Entry 7MUD (electron microscopy, 2.80 A resolution); this record covers chains LC and LN of the 130 polymer chains in the assembly.

# Chain LC
Protein: DotC
Organism: Legionella pneumophila
UniProtKB: O52184 (O52184_LEGPN); numbering as in UniProt (aligned over 1-303)
Amino-acid sequence (303 residues; row label = number of the first residue in the row):
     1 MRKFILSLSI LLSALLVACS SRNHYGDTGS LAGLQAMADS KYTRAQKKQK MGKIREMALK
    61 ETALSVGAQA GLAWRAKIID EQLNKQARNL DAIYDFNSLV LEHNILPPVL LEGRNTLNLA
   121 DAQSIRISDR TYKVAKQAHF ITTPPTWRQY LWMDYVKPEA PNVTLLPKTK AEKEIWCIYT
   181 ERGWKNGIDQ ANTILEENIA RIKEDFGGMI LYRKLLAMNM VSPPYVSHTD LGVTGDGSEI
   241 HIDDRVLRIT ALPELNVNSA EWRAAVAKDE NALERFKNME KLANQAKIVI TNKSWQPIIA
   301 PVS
Disordered / not traced: 1-27, 36-59, 162-172, 269-303
What the authors report for this chain:
  - post-translational modification sites: Cys19 (citing earlier work)

# Chain LN
Protein: Neurogenic locus notch
Organism: Legionella pneumophila
UniProtKB: A0A2S6FAR3 (A0A2S6FAR3_LEGPN); residue numbers follow UniProt; this construct covers 1-124
Amino-acid sequence (124 residues; each row starts with the number of its first residue):
     1 MLFLKIKTNQ RTTMNILKPK AFLLASVFVL SISPAFAADG CCSKMGGINY CDSSAGRLVC
    61 NNGFYSTCYC TRHAVMDLQF LMGCCLWHGG VYPQLNSSGL VVCNDGYVSE ECSLQKPVEQ
   121 ISVY
Disordered / not traced: 1-39, 116-124
Disulfides: Cys41-Cys68, Cys42-Cys60, Cys51-Cys70, Cys84-Cys112, Cys85-Cys103

# How chain LC and chain LN interact
Residue-residue contacts - 26 pairs, chain LC then chain LN:
  Ala68(LC) - Gln115(LN)
  Gln69(LC) - Gln115(LN)  hydrogen bond
  Leu72(LC) - Glu111(LN)
  Leu72(LC) - Gln115(LN)
  Asp80(LC) - Phe80(LN)
  Glu81(LC) - Phe80(LN)
  Asn84(LC) - Gln79(LN)  hydrogen bond (side chain-backbone)
  Asn84(LC) - Phe80(LN)
  Arg148(LC) - Gln79(LN)
  Arg148(LC) - Trp87(LN)
  Trp152(LC) - Trp87(LN)
  Met153(LC) - Glu111(LN)
  Asp154(LC) - Gly83(LN)
  Asp154(LC) - Cys84(LN)
  Asp154(LC) - Cys85(LN)  hydrogen bond (side chain-backbone)
  Asp154(LC) - Leu86(LN)
  Asp154(LC) - Ser109(LN)  hydrogen bond
  Asp154(LC) - Glu111(LN)
  Tyr155(LC) - Gly83(LN)  hydrogen bond (backbone-backbone)
  Val156(LC) - Gly83(LN)
  Val156(LC) - Cys84(LN)
  Val156(LC) - Cys112(LN)  hydrophobic
  Gln190(LC) - Glu110(LN)
  Gln190(LC) - Gln115(LN)  hydrogen bond
  Ile194(LC) - Glu110(LN)
  Ile194(LC) - Glu111(LN)
Also at the interface, not in a pair above, chain LC (17 interface residues in all): Lys77, Gln149, Arg201
Also at the interface, not in a pair above, chain LN (17 interface residues in all): Leu81, Met82, Tyr107, Ser113, Leu114

# Summary
Chain LC and chain LN each contribute 17 residues to their interface, with 6 hydrogen bonds. Polar contacts
include Gln69(LC)-Gln115(LN), Asn84(LC)-Gln79(LN) and Asp154(LC)-Cys85(LN). From the paper: a modification
site at Cys19(LC).
Chain LC is DotC and chain LN is Neurogenic locus notch, both from Legionella pneumophila; the structure,
Legionella pneumophila Dot/Icm T4SS OMC, was determined by electron microscopy (same publication as 7MUC,
7MUE, 7MUQ, 7MUS, 7MUV, 7MUW and 7MUY).
